PDB entry 7EQM | X-ray diffraction, 2.50 A resolution | chains B and C of the 3 polymer chains in the assembly

# Chain B (and C)
Molecule: Chitoporin
Organism: Vibrio harveyi
Notes: chain C of this document is another copy of the same molecule, construct and numbering; everything in this record applies to it too
UniProt: L0RVU0 (L0RVU0_VIBHA); residues 20-350 here correspond to UniProt positions 45-375 (UniProt number = residue number + 25)
Sequence (331 residues; each row starts with the number of its first residue):
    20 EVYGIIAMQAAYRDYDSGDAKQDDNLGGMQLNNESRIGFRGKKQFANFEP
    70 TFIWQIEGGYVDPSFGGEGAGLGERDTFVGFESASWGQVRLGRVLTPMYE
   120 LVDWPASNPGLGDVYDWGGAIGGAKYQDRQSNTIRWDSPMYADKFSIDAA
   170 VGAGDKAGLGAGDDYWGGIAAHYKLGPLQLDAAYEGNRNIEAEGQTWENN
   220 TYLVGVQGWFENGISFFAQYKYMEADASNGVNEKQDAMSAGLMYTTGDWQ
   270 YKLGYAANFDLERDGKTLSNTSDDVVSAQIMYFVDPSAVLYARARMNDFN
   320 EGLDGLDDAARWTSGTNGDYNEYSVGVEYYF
Bound ions: Na+ site 1: Asp43, Asn44, Gly46 (shared with Gly181(C) of chain C); Na+ site 2: Asp81, Pro82, Gly85; Mg2+: Gln146, Gln149, Asp174; Na+ site 3: Asp156, Asp167; Na+ site 4: Gly181 (shared with 3 residues of chain A)

# Chain B / chain C interface
Pairs across the interface - 62 pairs, chain B then chain C:
  Ile25(B) - Phe71(C)  hydrophobic
  Ile25(B) - Trp73(C)  hydrophobic
  Ile25(B) - Ile75(C)  hydrophobic
  Ile25(B) - Val98(C)  hydrophobic
  Met27(B) - Val98(C)  hydrophobic
  Lys40(B) - Asp182(C)  salt bridge
  Lys40(B) - Glu210(C)  salt bridge
  Asp43(B) - Gly181(C)
  Asp43(B) - Asp182(C)
  Asn44(B) - Gly179(C)
  Asn44(B) - Ala180(C)
  Asn44(B) - Gly181(C)  hydrogen bond (side chain-backbone)
  Leu45(B) - Gly179(C)
  Gln49(B) - Asn151(C)
  Gln49(B) - Ala176(C)
  Gln49(B) - Gly177(C)
  Leu50(B) - Leu110(C)
  Leu50(B) - Gly111(C)
  Leu50(B) - Asn151(C)  hydrogen bond (backbone-side chain)
  Leu50(B) - Thr152(C)
  Asn52(B) - Thr96(C)
  Ser54(B) - Ile75(C)
  Ile56(B) - Phe58(C)  hydrophobic
  Ile56(B) - Ile75(C)  hydrophobic
  Val80(B) - Ile75(C)  hydrophobic
  Val80(B) - Leu91(C)
  Val80(B) - Gly92(C)
  Val80(B) - Thr96(C)
  Asp81(B) - Arg112(C)
  Asp81(B) - Ser150(C)  hydrogen bond
  Phe84(B) - Gly177(C)  hydrogen bond (backbone-backbone)
  Phe84(B) - Leu178(C)
  Phe84(B) - Gly179(C)
  Gly85(B) - Gly177(C)  hydrogen bond (backbone-backbone)
  Gly85(B) - Leu178(C)
  Gly86(B) - Leu178(C)
  Glu87(B) - Gly92(C)
  Glu87(B) - Glu93(C)
  Glu87(B) - Arg112(C)  salt bridge
  Gly88(B) - Leu91(C)
  Gly88(B) - Gly92(C)
  Gly88(B) - Glu93(C)
  Ala89(B) - Gly90(C)
  Ala89(B) - Leu91(C)  hydrogen bond (backbone-backbone)
  Leu91(B) - Leu91(C)  hydrophobic
  Asp267(B) - Asn66(C)  hydrogen bond
  Tyr301(B) - Asn66(C)
  Phe302(B) - Asn66(C)  hydrogen bond (backbone-side chain)
  Val303(B) - Phe64(C)
  Val303(B) - Ala65(C)  hydrogen bond (backbone-backbone)
  Val303(B) - Asn66(C)  hydrogen bond (backbone-backbone)
  Val303(B) - Phe67(C)  hydrophobic
  Asp304(B) - Lys62(C)  salt bridge
  Asp304(B) - Gln63(C)
  Asp304(B) - Phe64(C)
  Asp304(B) - Ala65(C)  hydrogen bond (side chain-backbone)
  Ala307(B) - Phe64(C)  hydrophobic
  Val346(B) - Phe71(C)  hydrophobic
  Tyr348(B) - Lys62(C)
  Tyr348(B) - Phe71(C)  hydrophobic
  Tyr348(B) - Trp73(C)
  Phe350(B) - Trp73(C)  hydrophobic
Interface residues without a listed pair, chain B (33 interface residues in all): Val21, Met48, Phe58, Ser306
Interface residues without a listed pair, chain C (31 interface residues in all): Ala172

# In short
The interface between chain B and chain C involves 33 residues on one side and 31 on the other; the contacts
include 11 hydrogen bonds and 4 salt bridges. Polar contacts include Lys40(B)-Asp182(C), Lys40(B)-Glu210(C)
and Glu87(B)-Arg112(C).
Both chains are Chitoporin (Vibrio harveyi). Entry 7EQM (Apo Truncated VhChiP (Delta 1-19)) was determined by
X-ray diffraction together with 7X5Q and 7EQR from the same study.
